PDB entry 8BIA | X-ray diffraction, 2.40 A resolution | chains A and C

== Chain A ==
Molecule: Protein scribble homolog
Source organism: Homo sapiens
Reference sequence: Q14160 (SCRIB_HUMAN); residue numbers follow UniProt; this construct covers 701-816
Amino-acid sequence (116 residues; each row starts with the number of its first residue):
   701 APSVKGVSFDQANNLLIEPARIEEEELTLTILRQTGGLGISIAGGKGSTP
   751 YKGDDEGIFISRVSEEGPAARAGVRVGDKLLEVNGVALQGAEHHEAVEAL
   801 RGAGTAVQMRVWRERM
Disordered / not traced: 701-714
Swiss-Prot annotation at these positions:
  - modified residue (Phosphoserine): Ser708, Ser764
  - mutagenesis: Leu738 to Gly739 (Alters interaction with LPP), Leu738 (L738R: Loss of anti-proliferative activity)

== Chain C ==
Molecule: Parathyroid hormone/parathyroid hormone-related peptide receptor
Reference sequence: Q03431 (PTH1R_HUMAN); residues 464-471 here correspond to UniProt positions 586-593 (UniProt number = residue number + 122)
Amino-acid sequence (8 residues; numbered 464 to 471; the number before each row is that of its first residue):
   464 QEEWETVM

== Interface between chain A and chain C ==
Pairs across the interface (30):
  Gly737(A) - Met471(C)
  Leu738(A) - Met471(C)  hydrogen bond (backbone-backbone)
  Gly739(A) - Met471(C)  hydrogen bond (backbone-backbone)
  Ile740(A) - Val470(C)
  Ile740(A) - Met471(C)  hydrogen bond (backbone-backbone)
  Ser741(A) - Thr469(C)
  Ser741(A) - Val470(C)
  Ile742(A) - Trp467(C)
  Ile742(A) - Glu468(C)
  Ile742(A) - Thr469(C)  hydrogen bond (backbone-backbone)
  Ile742(A) - Met471(C)  hydrophobic
  Ala743(A) - Glu466(C)
  Ala743(A) - Trp467(C)  hydrophobic
  Gly744(A) - Glu466(C)  hydrogen bond (backbone-backbone)
  Gly744(A) - Trp467(C)
  Gly747(A) - Gln464(C)
  Ser748(A) - Gln464(C)
  Ser748(A) - Glu466(C)
  Thr749(A) - Gln464(C)  hydrogen bond (backbone-backbone)
  Thr749(A) - Glu465(C)
  Thr749(A) - Trp467(C)  hydrogen bond (backbone-side chain)
  Pro750(A) - Trp467(C)  hydrogen bond (backbone-side chain)
  Tyr751(A) - Trp467(C)
  Ser761(A) - Trp467(C)  hydrogen bond (side chain-backbone)
  Arg762(A) - Glu468(C)  salt bridge
  His793(A) - Glu466(C)  hydrogen bond (side chain-backbone)
  His793(A) - Thr469(C)  hydrogen bond
  Val797(A) - Thr469(C)
  Val797(A) - Met471(C)  hydrophobic
  Leu800(A) - Met471(C)  hydrophobic
Other interface residues (no listed pair), chain A (21 interface residues in all): Gly736, Ala796, Arg801

== In short ==
21 residues of chain A and 8 residues of chain C are in contact; the contacts include 11 hydrogen bonds and 1
salt bridge. Polar pairs include Arg762(A)-Glu468(C), Gly739(A)-Met471(C) and Thr749(A)-Trp467(C). UniProt
lists 2 mutagenesis sites on chain A.
Chain A is Protein scribble homolog (Homo sapiens) and chain C is Parathyroid hormone/parathyroid
hormone-related peptide receptor; the structure, Crystal structure of Scribble PDZ1 with PTHR, was determined
by X-ray diffraction.
